9ITR - chains K and Z of the 16 polymer chains in the assembly; structure by electron microscopy, 4.60 A resolution (low resolution: residue-level contacts below are approximate; hydrogen-bond / salt-bridge calls are withheld).

[Chain K]
Protein: ATP synthase subunit c
Organism: Chloroflexus aurantiacus J-10-fl
UniProtKB: A9WGS9 (ATPL_CHLAA); residues 1-76 here = UniProt positions 1-76
Sequence (76 residues; each row starts with the number of its first residue):
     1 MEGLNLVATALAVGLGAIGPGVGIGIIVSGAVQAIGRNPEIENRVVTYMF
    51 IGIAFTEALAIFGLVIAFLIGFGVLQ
Not modelled in the structure: 1, 73-76
Swiss-Prot annotation at these positions:
  - site: Glu57 (Reversibly protonated during proton transport)

[Chain Z]
Protein: ATP synthase subunit a
Organism: Chloroflexus aurantiacus J-10-fl
UniProtKB: A9WGT0 (A9WGT0_CHLAA); residues 1-312 here = UniProt positions 1-312
Sequence (312 residues; numbered 1 to 312; the number before each row is that of its first residue):
     1 MSTRTRNILIIVGALIISIASRFFLYTGPPHVEVAAEVIFDGIPGFPITN
    51 SFVVAIIIDIFVIALAVAATRNLQMVPRGLQNVMEFILESLYNLFRNINA
   101 KYVATAFPLVATIFLFVLFGNWFGLLPGVGSIGVCHEKKEEHAVVDERLA
   151 LAAPAAPLSSVAAAEGEEIHDTCAAQGKKLVPLFRAPAADLNFTFAIAVI
   201 SFVFIEYWGFRALGPGYLKKFFNTNGIMSFVGIIEFISELVKPFALAFRL
   251 FGNIFAGEVLLVVMAFLVPLLLPLPFYGFEVFVGFIQALIFALLTYAFLN
   301 IAVTGHDEEHAH
Not modelled in the structure: 1-17, 137-171, 305-312

[Interface between chain K and chain Z]
Pairs across the interface (5):
  Phe50(K) - Ile301(Z)
  Ala54(K) - Ile234(Z)
  Phe55(K) - Phe230(Z)
  Phe55(K) - Val231(Z)
  Ala58(K) - Ile234(Z)
Also at the interface, not in a pair above, chain K (6 interface residues in all): Glu57, Ile61
Also at the interface, not in a pair above, chain Z (7 interface residues in all): Ile237, Ser238, Val241

[Overview]
6 residues of chain K face 7 of chain Z across their interface.
Chain K is ATP synthase subunit c and chain Z is ATP synthase subunit a, both from Chloroflexus aurantiacus
J-10-fl; the structure, Chloroflexus aurantiacus ATP synthase, state 3, focused refinement of FO and
peripheral stalk, was determined by electron microscopy (same publication as 9ITJ, 9ITK, 9ITL, 9ITM, 9ITN,
9ITO and 11 further entries).
